9E2I - chains A and B of the 6 polymer chains in the assembly; structure by electron microscopy, 3.18 A resolution.

# Chain A (and B)
Protein: Variediene synthase
From: Aspergillus stellatus
Notes: EC 4.2.3.218, 4.2.3.219, 2.5.1.29, 2.5.1.81; chain B of this document is another copy of the same molecule, construct and numbering; everything in this record applies to it too
UniProt: A0A0P0ZD79 (EVVS_EMEVA); residues 21-725 here correspond to UniProt positions 1-705 (UniProt number = residue number - 20)
Chain sequence (725 residues; row label = number of the first residue in the row):
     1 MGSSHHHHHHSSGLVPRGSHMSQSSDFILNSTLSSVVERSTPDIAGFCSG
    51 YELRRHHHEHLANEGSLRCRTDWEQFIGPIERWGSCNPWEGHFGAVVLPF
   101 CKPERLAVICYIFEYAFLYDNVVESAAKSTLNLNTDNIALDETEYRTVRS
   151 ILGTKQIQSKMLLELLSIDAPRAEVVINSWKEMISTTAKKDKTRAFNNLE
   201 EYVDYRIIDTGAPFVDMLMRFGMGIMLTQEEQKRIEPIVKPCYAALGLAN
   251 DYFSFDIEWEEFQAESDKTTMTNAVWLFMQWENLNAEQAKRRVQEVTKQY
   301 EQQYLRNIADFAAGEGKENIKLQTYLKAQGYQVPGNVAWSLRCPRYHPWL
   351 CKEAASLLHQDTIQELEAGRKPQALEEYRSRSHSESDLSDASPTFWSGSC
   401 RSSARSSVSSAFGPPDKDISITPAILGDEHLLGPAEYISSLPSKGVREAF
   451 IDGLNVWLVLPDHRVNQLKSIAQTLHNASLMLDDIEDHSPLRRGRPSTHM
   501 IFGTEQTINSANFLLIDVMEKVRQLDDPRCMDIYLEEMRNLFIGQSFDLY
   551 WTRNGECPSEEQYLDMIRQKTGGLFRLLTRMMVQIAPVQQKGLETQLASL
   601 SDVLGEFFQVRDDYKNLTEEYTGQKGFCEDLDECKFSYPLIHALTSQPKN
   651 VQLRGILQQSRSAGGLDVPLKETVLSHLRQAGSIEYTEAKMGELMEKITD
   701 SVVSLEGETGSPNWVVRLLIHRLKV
Disordered / not traced: 1-27, 35-42, 51-57, 122-144, 189-195, 317-320, 361-425, 620-630, 725 (chain B: 1-23, 36-41, 123-144, 190-203, 362-425, 725)
Sequence notes: initiating methionine (1); expression tag (2-20)
Swiss-Prot annotation at these positions:
  - motif: D120 to E124 (DDXXD 1), N250 to E258 (NSE/DTE), D483 to D487 (DDXXD 2)
  - binding site (Mg(2+)): D120, D483, D487
  - binding site (substrate): D120, R206 to D209, N250, S254 to E258, R345, Y346
  - binding site (isopentenyl diphosphate): K444, R447, H476, R493
  - binding site (dimethylallyl diphosphate): R492, K570, T571, Q609, N616, K625, K635

# Interface between chain A and chain B
Residue-residue contacts - 99 pairs, chain A then chain B:
  Y145(A) - V459(B)  hydrophobic
  R149(A) - V459(B)
  L152(A) - N455(B)
  L152(A) - V459(B)  hydrophobic
  K155(A) - D452(B)
  K155(A) - V715(B)
  Q156(A) - V456(B)
  Q156(A) - P712(B)
  Q156(A) - W714(B)
  S159(A) - W714(B)  hydrogen bond (side chain-backbone)
  S159(A) - V715(B)
  S159(A) - L718(B)
  K160(A) - W714(B)
  L163(A) - W714(B)  hydrophobic
  L163(A) - R717(B)
  L163(A) - L718(B)
  L163(A) - H721(B)
  L426(A) - F547(B)
  L426(A) - Q569(B)
  G427(A) - F547(B)
  D428(A) - R539(B)  salt bridge
  D428(A) - I543(B)
  E429(A) - F547(B)
  H430(A) - F547(B)
  H430(A) - Y550(B)
  L431(A) - F542(B)  hydrophobic
  L431(A) - S546(B)
  N455(A) - L152(B)
  V456(A) - Q156(B)
  V459(A) - Y145(B)  hydrophobic
  L460(A) - V148(B)
  L482(A) - I508(B)  hydrophobic
  L482(A) - N512(B)
  E486(A) - E505(B)
  H488(A) - E505(B)
  I501(A) - R553(B)  hydrogen bond (backbone-side chain)
  F502(A) - R553(B)
  G503(A) - R553(B)
  E505(A) - E486(B)
  E505(A) - L549(B)
  Q506(A) - S546(B)
  Q506(A) - L549(B)
  Q506(A) - Y550(B)  hydrogen bond (side chain-backbone)
  I508(A) - L482(B)  hydrophobic
  I508(A) - I508(B)  hydrophobic
  N509(A) - F542(B)
  N509(A) - Q545(B)
  N512(A) - L482(B)
  N512(A) - N512(B)  hydrogen bond
  N512(A) - L515(B)
  F513(A) - R539(B)
  F513(A) - F542(B)  hydrophobic
  L515(A) - N512(B)
  I516(A) - L535(B)  hydrophobic
  I516(A) - M538(B)  hydrophobic
  M519(A) - M519(B)  hydrophobic
  E520(A) - L535(B)
  R523(A) - M531(B)
  R523(A) - D532(B)  salt bridge
  R523(A) - L535(B)
  P528(A) - R523(B)
  M531(A) - R523(B)
  L535(A) - I516(B)  hydrophobic
  L535(A) - M519(B)  hydrophobic
  L535(A) - R523(B)
  R539(A) - D428(B)  salt bridge
  R539(A) - F513(B)
  F542(A) - L431(B)
  F542(A) - N509(B)  hydrogen bond (backbone-side chain)
  F542(A) - N512(B)
  I543(A) - G427(B)
  I543(A) - D428(B)
  I543(A) - L431(B)
  Q545(A) - N509(B)
  S546(A) - H430(B)
  S546(A) - L431(B)
  S546(A) - N509(B)
  F547(A) - L426(B)
  F547(A) - G427(B)
  F547(A) - H430(B)
  L549(A) - E505(B)
  Y550(A) - H430(B)
  R553(A) - I501(B)
  R553(A) - F502(B)
  R553(A) - G503(B)
  D565(A) - L426(B)
  P712(A) - Q156(B)  hydrogen bond (backbone-side chain)
  N713(A) - Q156(B)
  W714(A) - Q156(B)
  W714(A) - S159(B)
  W714(A) - K160(B)
  V715(A) - K155(B)
  V715(A) - S159(B)
  R717(A) - L163(B)
  L718(A) - S159(B)
  L718(A) - L162(B)  hydrophobic
  L718(A) - L163(B)
  H721(A) - L163(B)
  H721(A) - L166(B)  hydrogen bond (side chain-backbone)
Also at the interface, not in a pair above, chain A (62 interface residues in all): F76, V148, L162, L166, D517, Y534, M538
Also at the interface, not in a pair above, chain B (65 interface residues in all): E164, S167, E429, L460, D462, H488, Q506, E520, P528, Y534, D565, N713

# In short
62 residues of chain A and 65 residues of chain B are in contact, with 7 hydrogen bonds and 3 salt bridges.
Among the polar pairs are D428(A)-R539(B), R523(A)-D532(B) and S159(A)-W714(B).
Both chains are Variediene synthase (Aspergillus stellatus). Entry 9E2I (Variediene synthase with six
cyclases) was determined by electron microscopy (same publication as 9E2H, 9E2J, 9E2K, 9E2L and 9E2M).
